PDB entry 7TRJ | electron microscopy, 2.80 A resolution | chains G and H of the 10 polymer chains in the assembly

== Chain G (and H) ==
Protein: Translation initiation factor eIF-2B subunit alpha
Organism: Homo sapiens
Notes: chain H of this document is another copy of the same molecule, construct and numbering; everything in this record applies to it too
UniProtKB: Q14232 (EI2BA_HUMAN); numbering as in UniProt (aligned over 1-305)
Chain sequence (305 residues; each row starts with the number of its first residue):
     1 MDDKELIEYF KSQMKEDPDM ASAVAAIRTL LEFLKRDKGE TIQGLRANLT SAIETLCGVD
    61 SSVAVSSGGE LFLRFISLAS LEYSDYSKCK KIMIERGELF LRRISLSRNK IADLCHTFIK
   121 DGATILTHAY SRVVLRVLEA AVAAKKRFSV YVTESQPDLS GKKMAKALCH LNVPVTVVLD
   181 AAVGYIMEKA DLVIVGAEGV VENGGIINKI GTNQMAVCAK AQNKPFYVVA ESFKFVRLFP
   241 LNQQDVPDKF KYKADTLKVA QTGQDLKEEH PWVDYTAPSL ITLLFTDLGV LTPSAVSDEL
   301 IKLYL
Not modelled in the structure: 1-3, 253-269

== Chain G / chain H interface ==
Residue-residue contacts (44; chain G residue first):
  Glu154(G) with Gln156(H)
  Gln156(G) with Glu154(H); Gln156(H), hydrogen bond
  Pro157(G) with Leu179(H), hydrophobic
  Val177(G) with His270(H)
  Leu179(G) with Pro157(H), hydrophobic; His270(H)
  Asp180(G) with Gln214(H)
  Ala181(G) with Ile210(H); Gly211(H); Gln214(H)
  Ala182(G) with Ile210(H), hydrophobic
  Val183(G) with Gln214(H)
  Gly184(G) with Gln243(H)
  Tyr185(G) with Ile210(H), hydrophobic; Gln243(H); Gln244(H); Lys251(H), hydrogen bond; Pro271(H), hydrophobic
  Glu188(G) with Asn242(H), hydrogen bond; Gln243(H), hydrogen bond (side chain-backbone); Gln244(H), hydrogen bond (side chain-backbone)
  Lys189(G) with Gln244(H)
  Ile210(G) with Ala181(H); Ala182(H), hydrophobic; Tyr185(H), hydrophobic
  Gly211(G) with Ala181(H)
  Gln214(G) with Asp180(H); Ala181(H); Val183(H); Gln214(H)
  Val217(G) with Val217(H), hydrophobic; Ala221(H), hydrophobic
  Ala221(G) with Val217(H), hydrophobic
  Asn242(G) with Glu188(H), hydrogen bond
  Gln243(G) with Gly184(H); Tyr185(H); Glu188(H), hydrogen bond (backbone-side chain)
  Gln244(G) with Tyr185(H), hydrogen bond; Glu188(H), hydrogen bond (backbone-side chain); Lys189(H)
  Lys251(G) with Tyr185(H), hydrogen bond
  His270(G) with Val177(H)
  Pro271(G) with Tyr185(H), hydrophobic
Also at the interface, not in a pair above, chain G (28 interface residues in all): Val178, Asn213, Cys218, Val273
Also at the interface, not in a pair above, chain H (29 interface residues in all): Val178, Asn213, Cys218, Val273, Asp274

== In short ==
The interface between chain G and chain H involves 28 residues on one side and 29 on the other; the contacts
include 10 hydrogen bonds. Polar pairs include Gln156(G)-Gln156(H), Tyr185(G)-Lys251(H) and
Glu188(G)-Asn242(H).
Both chains are Translation initiation factor eIF-2B subunit alpha (Homo sapiens). Entry 7TRJ (The eukaryotic
translation initiation factor 2B from Homo sapiens with a H160D mutation in the beta ...) was determined by
electron microscopy.
